2RFU - chains A and B; structure by X-ray diffraction, 2.80 A resolution.

[Chain A]
Molecule: Influenza B hemagglutinin (HA)
Source organism: Influenza B virus (STRAIN B/HONG KONG/8/73)
UniProt: Q84097 (Q84097_9INFB); residues 1-344 here correspond to UniProt positions 16-359 (UniProt number = residue number + 15)
Amino-acid sequence (344 residues; numbered 1 to 344; the number before each row is that of its first residue):
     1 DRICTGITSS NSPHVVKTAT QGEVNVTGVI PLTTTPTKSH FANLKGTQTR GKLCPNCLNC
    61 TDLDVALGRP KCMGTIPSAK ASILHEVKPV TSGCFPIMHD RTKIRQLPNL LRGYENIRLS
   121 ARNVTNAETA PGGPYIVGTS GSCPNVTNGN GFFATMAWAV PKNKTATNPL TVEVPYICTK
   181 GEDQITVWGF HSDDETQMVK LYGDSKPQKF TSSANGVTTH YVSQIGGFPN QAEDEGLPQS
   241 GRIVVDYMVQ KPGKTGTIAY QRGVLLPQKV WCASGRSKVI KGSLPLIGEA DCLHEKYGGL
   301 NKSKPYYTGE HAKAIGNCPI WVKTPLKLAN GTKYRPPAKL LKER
Unresolved in the structure: 343-344
Cystine bridges: Cys54-Cys57, Cys60-Cys72, Cys94-Cys143, Cys178-Cys272, Cys292-Cys318
Glycans and other covalent adducts: N-acetylglucosamine (NAG) linked to Asn25, Asn145, Asn301, Asn330
What the authors report for this chain:
  - binding site for N-acetyl-alpha-neuraminic acid: Thr139, Ser140, Gly141, Asp193, Ser240
  - binding site for beta-D-galactopyranose: Leu237

[Chain B]
Molecule: Influenza B hemagglutinin (HA)
Source organism: Influenza B virus (STRAIN B/HONG KONG/8/73)
UniProt: Q84097 (Q84097_9INFB); residues 1-176 here correspond to UniProt positions 360-535 (UniProt number = residue number + 359)
Amino-acid sequence (176 residues; row label = number of the first residue in the row):
     1 GFFGAIAGFL EGGWEGMIAG WHGYTSHGAH GVAVAADLKS TQEAINKITK NLNSLSELEV
    61 KNLQRLSGAM DELHNEILEL DEKVDDLRAD TISSQIELAV LLSNEGIINS EDEHLLALER
   121 KLKKMLGPSA VDIGNGCFET KHKCNQTCLD RIAAGTFNAG EFSLPTFDSL NITAAS
Unresolved in the structure: 170-176
Cystine bridges: Cys144-Cys148
Glycans and other covalent adducts: N-acetylglucosamine (NAG) linked to Asn145

[Interface between chain A and chain B]
Cross-chain cystine bridges: Cys4(A)-Cys137(B)
Contacting residue pairs - 131 pairs, chain A then chain B:
  Asp1(A) - His27(B)
  Asp1(A) - Gly28(B)  hydrogen bond (side chain-backbone)
  Asp1(A) - Phe138(B)
  Asp1(A) - Glu139(B)  hydrogen bond (backbone-side chain)
  Asp1(A) - Thr140(B)  hydrogen bond (backbone-backbone)
  Asp1(A) - His142(B)
  Asp1(A) - Lys143(B)
  Arg2(A) - Ser26(B)
  Arg2(A) - His27(B)  hydrogen bond (backbone-backbone)
  Arg2(A) - Ile133(B)
  Arg2(A) - Asn135(B)
  Arg2(A) - Phe138(B)
  Arg2(A) - Glu139(B)  salt bridge
  Ile3(A) - Thr25(B)
  Ile3(A) - Leu122(B)  hydrophobic
  Ile3(A) - Leu126(B)  hydrophobic
  Ile3(A) - Cys137(B)
  Ile3(A) - Phe138(B)  hydrogen bond (backbone-backbone)
  Ile3(A) - Thr140(B)
  Ile3(A) - Cys144(B)  hydrophobic
  Ile3(A) - Ile152(B)  hydrophobic
  Cys4(A) - Tyr24(B)
  Cys4(A) - Thr25(B)  hydrogen bond (backbone-backbone)
  Cys4(A) - Gly136(B)
  Cys4(A) - Cys137(B)  disulfide
  Thr5(A) - Gly23(B)
  Thr5(A) - Leu115(B)
  Thr5(A) - Leu118(B)
  Thr5(A) - Glu119(B)
  Thr5(A) - Gly136(B)  hydrogen bond (backbone-backbone)
  Gly6(A) - Met17(B)
  Gly6(A) - His22(B)
  Gly6(A) - Gly23(B)  hydrogen bond (backbone-backbone)
  Gly6(A) - Leu115(B)
  Ile7(A) - Gly12(B)
  Ile7(A) - Trp14(B)  hydrogen bond (backbone-backbone)
  Ile7(A) - Trp21(B)
  Ile7(A) - Glu111(B)
  Ile7(A) - Leu115(B)  hydrophobic
  Thr8(A) - Gly13(B)
  Thr8(A) - Trp14(B)
  Thr8(A) - Met17(B)  hydrogen bond (side chain-backbone)
  Thr8(A) - Gly20(B)
  Thr8(A) - Trp21(B)  hydrogen bond (backbone-backbone)
  Ser9(A) - Gly13(B)
  Ser9(A) - Trp14(B)
  Ser9(A) - Glu15(B)
  Val16(A) - Asn104(B)
  Lys17(A) - Leu101(B)
  Lys17(A) - Asn104(B)
  Thr18(A) - Leu101(B)
  Thr18(A) - Glu105(B)
  Ala19(A) - Leu101(B)
  Ala19(A) - Glu105(B)
  Thr20(A) - Glu105(B)  hydrogen bond
  Gln21(A) - Ile108(B)
  Gln21(A) - Asn109(B)
  Val26(A) - Ile108(B)  hydrophobic
  Ile30(A) - Ile48(B)  hydrophobic
  Ile30(A) - Leu52(B)  hydrophobic
  Leu84(A) - Arg65(B)
  Val87(A) - Asp71(B)
  Lys103(A) - Leu73(B)
  Gln106(A) - Met70(B)
  Gln106(A) - Asp71(B)
  Leu110(A) - Ser67(B)
  Leu110(A) - Met70(B)
  Tyr247(A) - Met70(B)
  Arg276(A) - Gln64(B)  hydrogen bond
  Lys278(A) - Asn62(B)
  Val279(A) - Gln64(B)
  Val279(A) - Arg65(B)  hydrogen bond (backbone-backbone)
  Lys281(A) - Arg65(B)
  Pro305(A) - Ser56(B)
  Tyr306(A) - Leu55(B)  hydrogen bond (side chain-backbone)
  Tyr306(A) - Ile96(B)
  His311(A) - Leu63(B)
  His311(A) - Asp85(B)
  His311(A) - Ala89(B)
  Lys313(A) - Leu63(B)
  Lys313(A) - Gln64(B)  hydrogen bond (side chain-backbone)
  Lys313(A) - Arg65(B)
  Lys313(A) - Asp81(B)  salt bridge
  Lys313(A) - Asp85(B)  salt bridge
  Ala314(A) - Asn62(B)
  Ala314(A) - Leu63(B)  hydrogen bond (backbone-backbone)
  Ile315(A) - Asn62(B)
  Ile315(A) - Gln64(B)
  Gly316(A) - Asn62(B)  hydrogen bond (backbone-side chain)
  Ile320(A) - Leu58(B)  hydrophobic
  Ile320(A) - Ile92(B)  hydrophobic
  Ile320(A) - Ile96(B)  hydrophobic
  Trp321(A) - Ala89(B)
  Trp321(A) - Ser93(B)
  Val322(A) - Ser93(B)
  Lys323(A) - Asp90(B)
  Lys323(A) - Ser93(B)  hydrogen bond (backbone-side chain)
  Lys323(A) - Glu97(B)
  Thr324(A) - Glu97(B)
  Lys327(A) - Val100(B)
  Lys327(A) - Asn104(B)  hydrogen bond (backbone-side chain)
  Leu328(A) - Leu52(B)
  Leu328(A) - Asn104(B)
  Leu328(A) - Ile107(B)  hydrophobic
  Ala329(A) - Ile48(B)
  Ala329(A) - Asn104(B)  hydrogen bond (backbone-side chain)
  Ala329(A) - Ile107(B)
  Ala329(A) - Ile108(B)  hydrophobic
  Asn330(A) - Trp21(B)
  Asn330(A) - Ile48(B)
  Gly331(A) - Trp21(B)
  Gly331(A) - Ile48(B)
  Thr332(A) - Trp21(B)
  Thr332(A) - Glu111(B)
  Lys333(A) - Glu111(B)  hydrogen bond (backbone-side chain)
  Tyr334(A) - Glu11(B)
  Arg335(A) - Leu10(B)  hydrogen bond (side chain-backbone)
  Arg335(A) - Glu11(B)  salt bridge
  Arg335(A) - Gly12(B)
  Arg335(A) - Gly13(B)
  Arg335(A) - Glu111(B)  salt bridge
  Pro336(A) - Glu11(B)
  Pro336(A) - Gly12(B)
  Pro336(A) - Gly13(B)  hydrogen bond (backbone-backbone)
  Pro337(A) - Gly13(B)
  Pro337(A) - Glu15(B)
  Ala338(A) - Gly12(B)
  Ala338(A) - Gly13(B)  hydrogen bond (backbone-backbone)
  Ala338(A) - Trp14(B)
  Leu341(A) - Leu10(B)  hydrophobic
  Leu341(A) - Trp14(B)  hydrophobic
Interface residues without a listed pair, chain A (59 interface residues in all): Val24, Leu32, Asn109, Gly113, Glu295, Leu326, Leu340
Interface residues without a listed pair, chain B (70 interface residues in all): Gly1, His30, Asn51, Val60, Glu72, Arg88, Ser103, Asp112, Leu149

[Overview]
59 residues of chain A and 70 residues of chain B are in contact; the contacts include 1 disulfide bond, 25
hydrogen bonds and 5 salt bridges. Polar pairs include Arg2(A)-Glu139(B), Lys313(A)-Asp81(B) and
Lys313(A)-Asp85(B). The paper reports a binding site for N-acetyl-alpha-neuraminic acid at Thr139(A),
Ser140(A) and Gly141(A) among others; a binding site for beta-D-galactopyranose at Leu237(A).
Chain A is Influenza B hemagglutinin (HA) and chain B is Influenza B hemagglutinin (HA), both from Influenza B
virus (STRAIN B/HONG KONG/8/73); the structure, Crystal structure of influenza B virus hemagglutinin in
complex with LSTc receptor analog, was determined by X-ray diffraction (same publication as 2RFT).
